PDB entry 6UBR | X-ray diffraction, 1.96 A resolution | chains A and D of the 4 polymer chains in the assembly

== Chain A (and D) ==
Name: Uncharacterized protein
Organism: Pseudoalteromonas luteoviolacea DSM 6061
Notes: chain D of this document is another copy of the same molecule, construct and numbering; everything in this record applies to it too
UniProtKB: A0A161XU12 (A0A161XU12_9GAMM); residue numbers follow UniProt; this construct covers 1-816
Chain sequence (816 residues; each row starts with the number of its first residue):
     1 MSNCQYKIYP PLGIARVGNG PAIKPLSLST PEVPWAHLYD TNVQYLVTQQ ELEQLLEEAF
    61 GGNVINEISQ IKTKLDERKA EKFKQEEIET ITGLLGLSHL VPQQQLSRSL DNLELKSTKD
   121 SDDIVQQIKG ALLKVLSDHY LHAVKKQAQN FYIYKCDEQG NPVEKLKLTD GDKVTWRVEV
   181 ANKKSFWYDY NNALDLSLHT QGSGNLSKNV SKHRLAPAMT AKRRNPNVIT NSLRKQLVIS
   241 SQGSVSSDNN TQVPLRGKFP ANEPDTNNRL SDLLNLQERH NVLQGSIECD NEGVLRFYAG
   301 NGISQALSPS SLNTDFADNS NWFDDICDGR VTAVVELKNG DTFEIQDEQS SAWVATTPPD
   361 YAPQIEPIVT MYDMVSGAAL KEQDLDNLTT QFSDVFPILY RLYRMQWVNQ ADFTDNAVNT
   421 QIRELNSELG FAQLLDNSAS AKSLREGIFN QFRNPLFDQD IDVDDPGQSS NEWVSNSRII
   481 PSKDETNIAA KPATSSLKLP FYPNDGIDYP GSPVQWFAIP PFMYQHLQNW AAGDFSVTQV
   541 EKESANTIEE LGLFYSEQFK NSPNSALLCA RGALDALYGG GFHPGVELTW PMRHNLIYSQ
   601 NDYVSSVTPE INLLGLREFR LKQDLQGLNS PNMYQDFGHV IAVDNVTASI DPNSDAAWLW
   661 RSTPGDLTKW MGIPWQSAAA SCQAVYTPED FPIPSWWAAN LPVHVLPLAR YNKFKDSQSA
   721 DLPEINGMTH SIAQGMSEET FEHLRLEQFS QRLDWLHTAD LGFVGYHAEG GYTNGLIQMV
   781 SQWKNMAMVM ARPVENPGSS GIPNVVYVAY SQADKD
Disordered / not traced: 1-3, 117-120, 158-160, 263-277, 814-816 (chain D: 1-3, 76-81, 114-124, 263-278, 813-816)
Sequence notes: engineered mutation Ala-678 (Asp in A0A161XU12)
Modified / non-standard residues: Trp-697 (2-amino-3-(6,7-dioxo-6,7-dihydro-1H-indol-3-yl)-propionic acid; TRQ)
Covalent attachments: covalent link Cys-682/Trp-697
Ion coordination: Mg2+: Asp-360, Ala-362, Ile-365, Ala-699, Asn-700
Small-molecule neighbours: glycine (GLY): Phe-316, His-583, Ala-678, Ser-681, Cys-682, Trp-696, Trp-697
Reported in the primary citation:
  - binding site for glycine: His-583, Ser-681
  - mutagenesis - D678A: abolished catalytic activity on glycine

== Interface between chain A and chain D ==
Residue-residue contacts - 7 pairs, chain A then chain D:
  Arg-108(A) / Lys-258(D)
  Pro-309(A) / Pro-309(D)
  Ser-310(A) / Ile-777(D)
  Ser-310(A) / Gln-778(D)  hydrogen bond
  Leu-312(A) / Leu-312(D)  hydrophobic
  Ile-777(A) / Ser-310(D)
  Gln-778(A) / Ser-310(D)  hydrogen bond

== In short ==
Chain A and chain D each contribute 6 residues to their interface, with 2 hydrogen bonds. Its one
hydrogen-bonded contact is Ser-310(A)/Gln-778(D). Chain A binds glycine. Asp-360(A), Ala-362(A), Ile-365(A),
Ala-699(A) and Asn-700(A) coordinate Mg2+. From the paper: a binding site for glycine at His-583(A) and
Ser-681(A); D678A of chain A abolishes catalytic activity on glycine.
Both chains are Uncharacterized protein (Pseudoalteromonas luteoviolacea DSM 6061). Entry 6UBR (Crystal
structure of D678A GoxA bound to glycine at pH 7.5) was determined by X-ray diffraction (same publication as
6UBN, 6UBZ, 6UC1 and 6UFQ).
